5C4J - chains B and S of the 13 polymer chains in the assembly; structure by X-ray diffraction, 4.00 A resolution.

[Chain B]
Name: DNA-directed RNA polymerase II subunit RPB2
Organism: Saccharomyces cerevisiae (strain ATCC 204508 / S288c)
Notes: EC 2.7.7.6
UniProt: P08518 (RPB2_YEAST); residue numbers follow UniProt; this construct covers 1-1224
Sequence (1224 residues; each row starts with the number of its first residue):
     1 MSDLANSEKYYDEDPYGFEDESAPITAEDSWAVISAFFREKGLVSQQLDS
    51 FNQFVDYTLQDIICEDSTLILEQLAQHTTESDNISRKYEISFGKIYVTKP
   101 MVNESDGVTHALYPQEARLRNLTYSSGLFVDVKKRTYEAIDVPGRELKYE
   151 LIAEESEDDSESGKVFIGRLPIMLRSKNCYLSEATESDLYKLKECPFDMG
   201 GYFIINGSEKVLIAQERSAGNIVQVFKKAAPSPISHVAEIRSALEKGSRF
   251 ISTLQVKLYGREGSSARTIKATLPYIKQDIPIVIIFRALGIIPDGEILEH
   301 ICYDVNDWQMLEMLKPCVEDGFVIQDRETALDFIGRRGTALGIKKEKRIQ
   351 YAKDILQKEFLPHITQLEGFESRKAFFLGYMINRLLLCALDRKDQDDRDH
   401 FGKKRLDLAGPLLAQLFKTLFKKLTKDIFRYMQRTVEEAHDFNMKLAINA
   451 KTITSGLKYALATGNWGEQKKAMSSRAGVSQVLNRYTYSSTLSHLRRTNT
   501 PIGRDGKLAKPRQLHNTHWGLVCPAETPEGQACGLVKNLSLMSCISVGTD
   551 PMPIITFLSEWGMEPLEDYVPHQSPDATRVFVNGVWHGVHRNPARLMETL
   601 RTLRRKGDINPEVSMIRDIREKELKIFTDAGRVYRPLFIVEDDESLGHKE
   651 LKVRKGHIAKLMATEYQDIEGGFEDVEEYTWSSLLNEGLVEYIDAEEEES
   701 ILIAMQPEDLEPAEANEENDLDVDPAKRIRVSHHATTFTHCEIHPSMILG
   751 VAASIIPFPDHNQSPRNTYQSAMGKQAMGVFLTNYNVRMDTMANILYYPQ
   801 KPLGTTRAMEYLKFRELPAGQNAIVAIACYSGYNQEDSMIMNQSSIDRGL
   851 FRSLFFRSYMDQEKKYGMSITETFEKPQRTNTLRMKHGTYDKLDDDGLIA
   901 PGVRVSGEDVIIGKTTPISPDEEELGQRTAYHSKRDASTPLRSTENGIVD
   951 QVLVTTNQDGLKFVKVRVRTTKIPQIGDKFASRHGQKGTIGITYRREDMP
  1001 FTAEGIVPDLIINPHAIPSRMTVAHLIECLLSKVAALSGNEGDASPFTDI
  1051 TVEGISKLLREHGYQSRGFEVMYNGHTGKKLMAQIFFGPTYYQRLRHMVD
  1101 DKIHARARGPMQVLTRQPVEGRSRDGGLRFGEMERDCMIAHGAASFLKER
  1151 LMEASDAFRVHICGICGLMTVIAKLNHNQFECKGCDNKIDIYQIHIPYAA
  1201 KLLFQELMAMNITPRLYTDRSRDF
Unresolved in the structure: 1-19, 155-160, 335-348, 669-677, 685, 715-725, 731-734, 926-928
Metal / ion sites: Zn2+ near Cys1163 (its only coordinating residue here)
What the authors report for this chain:
  - binding site for Template strand DNA: Tyr459, Thr463, Met868
  - binding site for Non-template strand DNA (chain S): Lys471, Gly867, Met868
  - conformationally variable residues (loop rearrangement): Pro501 to Lys510

[Chain S]
Molecule: Non-template strand DNA
Sequence (53 nucleotides; numbered -12 to 40; the number before each row is that of its first residue; numbers below 1 keep their minus sign (DC-12 is residue -12)):
   -12 CGCTTGTATATAAAGAGTCCGTGGAAGCTCTCCTAGCAGTGCTTATCGGT
    38 AGG
Unresolved in the structure: -12 to 1, 40

[Chain B / chain S interface]
Contacting residue pairs (27; chain B residue first):
  Lys228(B) - DA22(S)  base contact
  Arg241(B) - DC20(S)  base contact
  Ser248(B) - DC17(S)  sugar contact
  Ser248(B) - DT18(S)  phosphate contact
  Arg249(B) - DT18(S)  phosphate contact
  Phe250(B) - DC17(S)  phosphate contact
  Phe250(B) - DT18(S)  hydrogen bond to the phosphate
  Phe250(B) - DC19(S)  base contact
  Ile251(B) - DT18(S)  phosphate contact
  Ile251(B) - DC19(S)  phosphate contact
  Ser252(B) - DC19(S)  base contact
  Thr253(B) - DC19(S)  sugar contact
  Lys257(B) - DT21(S)  hydrogen bond to the base
  Pro274(B) - DC19(S)  base contact
  Glu359(B) - DC17(S)  phosphate contact
  Glu359(B) - DC19(S)  base contact
  Lys471(B) - DA13(S)  base contact
  Lys471(B) - DG14(S)  hydrogen bond to the base
  Ile502(B) - DG23(S)  base contact
  Gly503(B) - DG23(S)  base contact
  Arg504(B) - DC20(S)  salt bridge to the phosphate
  Arg504(B) - DG23(S)  base contact
  Asp505(B) - DC20(S)  hydrogen bond to the base
  Lys507(B) - DA22(S)  base contact
  Gly867(B) - DC7(S)  phosphate contact
  Met868(B) - DC6(S)  phosphate contact
  Met868(B) - DC7(S)  phosphate contact
Also at the interface, not in a pair above, chain B (21 interface residues in all): Tyr275, Arg398
Also at the interface, not in a pair above, chain S (12 interface residues in all): DA12

[Overview]
Chain B and chain S form an interface of 21 and 12 residues respectively; the contacts include 4 hydrogen
bonds and 1 salt bridge. Polar contacts include Lys257(B)-DT21(S), Lys471(B)-DG14(S) and Asp505(B)-DC20(S).
The paper reports a binding site for Template strand DNA at Tyr459(B), Thr463(B) and Met868(B); a binding site
for Non-template strand DNA (chain S) at Lys471(B), Gly867(B) and Met868(B).
Here chain B is DNA-directed RNA polymerase II subunit RPB2 (Saccharomyces cerevisiae (strain ATCC 204508 /
S288c)) and chain S is Non-template strand DNA. Entry 5C4J (Crystal structure of a transcribing RNA Polymerase
II complex reveals a complete transcription bubble) was determined by X-ray diffraction (same publication as
5C3E, 5C44, 5C4A and 5C4X).
